PDB entry 7NIF | X-ray diffraction, 1.71 A resolution | chains A and P

# Chain A
Molecule: 14-3-3 protein sigma
Source organism: Homo sapiens
UniProt: P31947 (1433S_HUMAN); residue numbers follow UniProt; this construct covers 1-248
Chain sequence (253 residues; each row starts with the number of its first residue; numbers below 1 keep their minus sign (Gly-4 is residue -4)):
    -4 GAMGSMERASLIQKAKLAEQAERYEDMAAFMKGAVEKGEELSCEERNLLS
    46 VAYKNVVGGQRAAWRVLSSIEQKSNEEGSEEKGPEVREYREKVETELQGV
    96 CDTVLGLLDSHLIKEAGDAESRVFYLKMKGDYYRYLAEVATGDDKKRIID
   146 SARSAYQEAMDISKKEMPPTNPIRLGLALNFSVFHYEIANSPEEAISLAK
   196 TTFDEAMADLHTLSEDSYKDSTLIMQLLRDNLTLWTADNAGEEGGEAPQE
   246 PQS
Unresolved in the structure: -4, 71-77, 232-248
Covalent attachments: 1-(4-methylphenyl)imidazole (P5N) linked to Lys122
Modified positions: Cys38 (S-hydroxycysteine; CSO)
Differences from the reference sequence: expression tag (-4 to 0)
Ion coordination: Ca2+ site 1 near Glu2 (its only coordinating residue here); Ca2+ site 2: Glu35, Glu110, Glu188
Residues lining bound ligands: 1-(4-methylphenyl)imidazole (P5N): Asn42, Phe119, Pro167, Ile168, Gly171, Ile219
Curated features (UniProtKB/Swiss-Prot):
  - site (Interaction with phosphoserine on interacting protein): Arg56, Arg129
  - modified residue (Phosphoserine): Ser5, Ser74, Ser248
What the authors report for this chain:
  - binding site for 1-(4-methylphenyl)imidazole: Lys122

# Chain P
Molecule: Peptidyl-prolyl cis-trans isomerase NIMA-interacting 1
Notes: EC 5.2.1.8
UniProt: Q13526 (PIN1_HUMAN); numbering as in UniProt (aligned over 61-77)
Chain sequence (17 residues; row label = number of the first residue in the row):
    61 LVKHSQSRRPSSWRQEK
Unresolved in the structure: 61-68, 76-77
Modified positions: Ser72 (phosphoserine; SEP)
Curated features (UniProtKB/Swiss-Prot):
  - modified residue: Ser71 (Phosphoserine)
  - mutagenesis: Lys63 (K63A: Loss of peptidyl-prolyl cis/trans isomerase activity. No effect on the interaction with IRAK3/IRAK-M. Abolishes IL33-mediated increase of IRAK3/IRAK-M protein levels), Ser71 (S71D/E: Loss of peptidyl-prolyl cis/trans isomerase activity, nuclear localization and cellular function)
What the authors report for this chain:
  - binding site for 1-(4-methylphenyl)imidazole: Trp73

# Interface between chain A and chain P
Residue-residue contacts (16):
  Arg56(A) - Ser72(P)
  Lys122(A) - Trp73(P)
  Arg129(A) - Ser72(P)
  Tyr130(A) - Ser72(P)
  Leu174(A) - Ser71(P)
  Leu174(A) - Ser72(P)
  Leu174(A) - Trp73(P)
  Asn175(A) - Ser72(P)
  Asn175(A) - Trp73(P)  hydrogen bond (side chain-backbone)
  Val178(A) - Ser71(P)
  Glu182(A) - Pro70(P)
  Ile219(A) - Trp73(P)
  Asn226(A) - Pro70(P)
  Asn226(A) - Ser71(P)  hydrogen bond (side chain-backbone)
  Leu229(A) - Pro70(P)  hydrophobic
  Trp230(A) - Pro70(P)  hydrophobic
Interface residues without a listed pair, chain A (16 interface residues in all): Val46, Arg60, Gly171, Leu222
Interface residues without a listed pair, chain P (7 interface residues in all): Arg69, Arg74, Gln75

# In short
16 residues of chain A face 7 of chain P across their interface; the contacts include 2 hydrogen bonds. Polar
contacts include Asn175(A)-Trp73(P) and Asn226(A)-Ser71(P). Covalently linked 1-(4-methylphenyl)imidazole: at
Lys122(A). UniProt lists 2 mutagenesis sites on chain P. The paper reports a binding site for
1-(4-methylphenyl)imidazole at Lys122(A) and Trp73(P).
Chain A is 14-3-3 protein sigma (Homo sapiens) and chain P is Peptidyl-prolyl cis-trans isomerase
NIMA-interacting 1; the structure, 14-3-3 sigma with Pin1 binding site pS72 and covalently bound TCF521-011,
was determined by X-ray diffraction (same publication as 7AOG, 7AXN, 7AYF, 7AZ1, 7AZ2, 7BDP and 17 further
entries).
